3FH6 - chains G and A of the 4 polymer chains in the assembly; structure by X-ray diffraction, 4.50 A resolution (low resolution: residue-level contacts below are approximate; hydrogen-bond / salt-bridge calls are withheld).

[Chain G]
Molecule: Maltose transport system permease protein malG
From: Escherichia coli
UniProt: P68183 (MALG_ECOLI); residues 1-296 here = UniProt positions 1-296
Amino-acid sequence (296 residues; each row starts with the number of its first residue):
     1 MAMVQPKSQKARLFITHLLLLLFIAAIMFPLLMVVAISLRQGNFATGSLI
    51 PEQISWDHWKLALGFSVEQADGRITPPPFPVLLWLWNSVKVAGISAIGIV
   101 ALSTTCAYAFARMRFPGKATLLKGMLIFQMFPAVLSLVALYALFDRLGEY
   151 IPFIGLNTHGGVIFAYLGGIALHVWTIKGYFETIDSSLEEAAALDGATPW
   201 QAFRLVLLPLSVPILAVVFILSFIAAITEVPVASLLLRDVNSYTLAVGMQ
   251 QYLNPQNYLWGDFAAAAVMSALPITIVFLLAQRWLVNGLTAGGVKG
Unresolved in the structure: 1-2, 42-72, 288-296
Swiss-Prot annotation at these positions:
  - mutagenesis: Glu190 (E190A/C/K/L: Reduction of transport rate), Ala192 (A192D/S/L: Loss of transport and MalK dissociation from the membrane), Gly196 (G196A: No effect; G196P: Loss of transport and MalK dissociation from the membrane), Pro209 (P209A: No effect)
From the paper describing this entry:
  - conformationally variable residues (domain motion): Leu135

[Chain A]
Molecule: Maltose/maltodextrin import ATP-binding protein malK
From: Escherichia coli
Notes: EC 3.6.3.19
UniProt: P68187 (MALK_ECOLI); residue numbers follow UniProt; this construct covers 1-371
Amino-acid sequence (381 residues; each row starts with the number of its first residue):
     1 MASVQLQNVTKAWGEVVVSKDINLDIHEGEFVVFVGPSGCGKSTLLRMIA
    51 GLETITSGDLFIGEKRMNDTPPAERGVGMVFQSYALYPHLSVAENMSFGL
   101 KLAGAKKEVINQRVNQVAEVLQLAHLLDRKPKALSGGQRQRVAIGRTLVA
   151 EPSVFLLDEPLSNLDAALRVQMRIEISRLHKRLGRTMIYVTHDQVEAMTL
   201 ADKIVVLDAGRVAQVGKPLELYHYPADRFVAGFIGSPKMNFLPVKVTATA
   251 IDQVQVELPMPNRQQVWLPVESRDVQVGANMSLGIRPEHLLPSDIADVIL
   301 EGEVQVVEQLGNETQIHIQIPSIRQNLVYRQNDVVLVEEGATFAIGLPPE
   351 RCHLFREDGTACRRLHKEPGVASASHHHHHH
Unresolved in the structure: 1, 373-381
Construct notes: expression tag (372-381)
Swiss-Prot annotation at these positions:
  - binding site (ATP): Gly36 to Ser43
  - mutagenesis: Ala85 (A85M: Suppressor of EAA loop mutations in MalFG), Lys106 (K106C: Suppressor of EAA loop mutations in MalFG), Val114 (V114C: Suppressor of EAA loop mutations in MalFG), Val117 (V117M: Suppressor of EAA loop mutations in MalFG), Glu119 (E119K: Resistant to inhibitory effects of alpha-methylglucoside but retains transport capacity), Ala124 (A124T: Resistant to inhibitory effects of alpha-methylglucoside but retains transport capacity), Gly137 (G137A: Loss of maltose transport. Has greater ability to decrease mal gene expression than wild-type MalK), Asp158 (D158N: Loss of maltose transport but retains ability to repress mal genes), Arg228 (R228C: Resistant to inhibitory effects of alpha-methylglucoside but retains transport capacity), Phe241 (F241I: Resistant to inhibitory effects of alpha-methylglucoside but retains transport capacity), Trp267 (W267G: Normal maltose transport but constitutive mal gene expression), Gly278 (G278P: Resistant to inhibitory effects of alpha-methylglucoside but retains transport capacity), 8 further mutagenesis entries in UniProt

[Interface between chain G and chain A]
Pairs across the interface - 15 pairs, chain G then chain A:
  Ser187(G) - Phe81(A)
  Ser187(G) - Ala85(A)
  Leu188(G) - Leu86(A)
  Leu188(G) - Tyr87(A)
  Leu188(G) - Pro88(A)
  Glu190(G) - Arg47(A)
  Glu190(G) - Leu52(A)
  Glu190(G) - Phe81(A)
  Ala191(G) - Tyr87(A)
  Ala192(G) - Tyr87(A)
  Leu194(G) - Pro72(A)
  Leu194(G) - Ala73(A)
  Asp195(G) - Gly99(A)
  Asp195(G) - Leu102(A)
  Leu210(G) - Pro88(A)
Other interface residues (no listed pair), chain G (9 interface residues in all): Val206
Other interface residues (no listed pair), chain A (14 interface residues in all): Glu74, His89, Phe98

[Overview]
9 residues of chain G and 14 residues of chain A are in contact. Curated annotation (UniProt) lists 4
mutagenesis sites on chain G; 8 ATP-binding residues and 20 mutagenesis sites on chain A. The paper reports
conformational variability at Leu135(G).
Here chain G is Maltose transport system permease protein malG and chain A is Maltose/maltodextrin import
ATP-binding protein malK, both from Escherichia coli. Entry 3FH6 (Crystal structure of the resting state
maltose transporter from E. coli) was determined by X-ray diffraction.
